4U1G - chains B and C of the 3 polymer chains in the assembly; structure by X-ray diffraction, 3.10 A resolution.

== Chain B ==
Name: QA1 monoclonal antibody heavy chain
From: Mus musculus
Notes: antibody fragment or engineered binder
Sequence (258 residues; row label = number of the first residue in the row; numbers below 1 keep their minus sign (Met-18 is residue -18)):
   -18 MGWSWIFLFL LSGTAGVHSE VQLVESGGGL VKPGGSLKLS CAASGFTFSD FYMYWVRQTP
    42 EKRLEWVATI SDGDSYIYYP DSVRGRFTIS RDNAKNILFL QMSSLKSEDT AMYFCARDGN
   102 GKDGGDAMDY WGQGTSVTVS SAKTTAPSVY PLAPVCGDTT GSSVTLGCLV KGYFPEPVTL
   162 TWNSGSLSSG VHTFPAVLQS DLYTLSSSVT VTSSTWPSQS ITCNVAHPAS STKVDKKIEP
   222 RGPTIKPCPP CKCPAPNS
Not modelled in the structure: -18 to 2, 138-143, 222-239
Disulfides: Cys22-Cys96, Cys149-Cys204

== Chain C ==
Name: QA1 monoclonal antibody light chain
From: Mus musculus
Notes: antibody fragment or engineered binder
Sequence (238 residues; each row starts with the number of its first residue; numbers below 1 keep their minus sign (Met-19 is residue -19)):
   -19 MVSTPQFLVF LLFWIPASRG DIVLTQSPAS LAVSLGQRAT ISCRASQSVS TSSYTYFHWY
    41 QQKPGQPPKL LIRYASNLES GVPARFSGSG SGTDFTLNIH PVEEEDTATY YCQHSWEIPY
   101 TFGGGTKLEI KRADAAPTVS IFPPSSEQLT SGGASVVCFL NNFYPKDINV KWKIDGSERQ
   161 NGVLNSWTDQ DSKDSTYSMS STLTLTKDEY ERHNSYTCEA THKTSTSPIV KSFNRNEC
Not modelled in the structure: -19 to 0, 216-218
Disulfides: Cys23-Cys92, Cys138-Cys198

== Chain B / chain C interface ==
Contacting residue pairs - 77 pairs, chain B then chain C:
  Tyr35(B) - Tyr100(C)
  Gln39(B) - Gln42(C)  hydrogen bond
  Gln39(B) - Tyr91(C)
  Lys43(B) - Tyr91(C)  hydrogen bond (backbone-side chain)
  Leu45(B) - Pro48(C)  hydrophobic
  Leu45(B) - Tyr91(C)  hydrophobic
  Leu45(B) - Phe102(C)
  Trp47(B) - Ile98(C)
  Trp47(B) - Tyr100(C)
  Tyr59(B) - Ile98(C)  hydrophobic
  Phe95(B) - Pro47(C)  hydrophobic
  Gly100(B) - Arg53(C)
  Asp104(B) - Tyr54(C)
  Gly105(B) - Tyr36(C)
  Gly105(B) - Tyr54(C)
  Gly106(B) - Tyr36(C)  hydrogen bond (backbone-side chain)
  Gly106(B) - His38(C)  hydrogen bond (backbone-side chain)
  Gly106(B) - Tyr54(C)  hydrogen bond (backbone-side chain)
  Gly106(B) - Ser95(C)  hydrogen bond (backbone-side chain)
  Asp107(B) - His38(C)
  Asp107(B) - Arg53(C)  salt bridge
  Asp107(B) - Tyr54(C)  hydrogen bond (backbone-side chain)
  Ala108(B) - His38(C)
  Ala108(B) - Tyr40(C)
  Ala108(B) - Leu50(C)  hydrophobic
  Met109(B) - Tyr40(C)  hydrogen bond (backbone-side chain)
  Met109(B) - Leu50(C)
  Met109(B) - Gln93(C)
  Asp110(B) - Leu50(C)
  Asp110(B) - Arg53(C)  salt bridge
  Trp112(B) - Tyr40(C)
  Trp112(B) - Pro47(C)  hydrophobic
  Trp112(B) - Pro48(C)
  Gly113(B) - Pro47(C)
  Gln114(B) - Pro47(C)
  Val130(B) - Glu127(C)
  Tyr131(B) - Ser125(C)
  Tyr131(B) - Glu127(C)
  Tyr131(B) - Gln128(C)
  Tyr131(B) - Ser131(C)
  Pro132(B) - Ser125(C)
  Pro132(B) - Glu127(C)
  Leu133(B) - Phe122(C)  hydrophobic
  Leu133(B) - Val137(C)  hydrophobic
  Leu133(B) - Phe139(C)  hydrophobic
  Ala134(B) - Phe122(C)
  Ala134(B) - Pro123(C)
  Thr146(B) - Ser120(C)  hydrogen bond
  Thr146(B) - Phe122(C)
  Gly148(B) - Phe139(C)
  Leu150(B) - Ser135(C)
  Lys152(B) - Ser135(C)
  Lys152(B) - Thr184(C)  hydrogen bond
  His173(B) - Asn141(C)
  His173(B) - Asn142(C)
  His173(B) - Asp171(C)  salt bridge
  His173(B) - Ser178(C)  hydrogen bond
  Thr174(B) - Thr168(C)
  Phe175(B) - Phe139(C)  hydrophobic
  Phe175(B) - Ser166(C)
  Phe175(B) - Thr168(C)
  Phe175(B) - Ser178(C)
  Phe175(B) - Met179(C)  hydrophobic
  Phe175(B) - Ser180(C)
  Pro176(B) - Ser166(C)  hydrogen bond (backbone-side chain)
  Pro176(B) - Trp167(C)
  Val178(B) - Leu164(C)  hydrophobic
  Val178(B) - Asn165(C)
  Val178(B) - Ser166(C)
  Gln180(B) - Leu164(C)
  Thr185(B) - Leu164(C)
  Ser187(B) - Phe139(C)
  Ser187(B) - Ser180(C)  hydrogen bond
  Ser188(B) - Phe139(C)
  Ser189(B) - Phe139(C)
  Ser189(B) - Asn141(C)  hydrogen bond
  Lys217(B) - Glu127(C)  salt bridge
Other interface residues (no listed pair), chain B (43 interface residues in all): Val37, Arg44, Pro135, Val136, Leu147
Other interface residues (no listed pair), chain C (40 interface residues in all): Pro99, Leu140, Phe213

== In short ==
Chain B and chain C form an interface of 43 and 40 residues respectively; the contacts include 14 hydrogen
bonds and 4 salt bridges. Among the polar pairs are Asp107(B)-Arg53(C), Asp110(B)-Arg53(C) and
His173(B)-Asp171(C).
Chain B is QA1 monoclonal antibody heavy chain and chain C is QA1 monoclonal antibody light chain, both from
Mus musculus; the structure, Plasmodium falciparum reticulocyte-binding protein homologue 5 (PfRH5) bound to
monoclonal antibody QA1, was determined by X-ray diffraction.
